Entry 1E7P (X-ray diffraction, 3.10 A resolution); this record covers chains B and C of the 6 polymer chains in the assembly.

== Chain B ==
Name: Fumarate reductase iron-sulfur subunit
Organism: Wolinella succinogenes
Notes: EC 1.3.5.1
UniProt: P17596 (FRDB_WOLSU); residue numbers follow UniProt; this construct covers 1-239
Amino-acid sequence (239 residues; numbered 1 to 239; the number before each row is that of its first residue):
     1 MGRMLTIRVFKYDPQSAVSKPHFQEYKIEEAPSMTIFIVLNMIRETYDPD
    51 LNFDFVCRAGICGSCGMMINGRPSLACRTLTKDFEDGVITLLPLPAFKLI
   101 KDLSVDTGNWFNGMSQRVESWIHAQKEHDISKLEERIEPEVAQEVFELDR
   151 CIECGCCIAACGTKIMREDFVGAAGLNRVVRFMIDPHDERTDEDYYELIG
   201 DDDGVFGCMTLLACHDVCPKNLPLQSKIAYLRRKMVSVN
Ion coordination: 2Fe-2S cluster Fe: Cys57, Cys62, Cys65, Cys77; 4Fe-4S cluster Fe: Cys151, Cys154, Cys157, Cys218; 3Fe-4S cluster Fe: Cys161, Cys208, Cys214
Small-molecule neighbours:
  - 3Fe-4S cluster (F3S): Cys161, Thr163, Phe170, Ala173, Cys208, Met209, Thr210, Leu211, Leu212, Ala213, Cys214, Ile228
  - 2Fe-2S cluster (FES): Phe55, Val56, Cys57, Arg58, Gly60, Ile61, Cys62, Gly63, Ser64, Cys65, Leu75, Cys77
  - 4Fe-4S cluster (SF4): Phe111, Cys151, Ile152, Glu153, Cys154, Gly155, Cys156, Cys157, Ala174, Cys218, Pro219, Lys220, Leu222, Leu224

== Chain C ==
Name: Fumarate reductase cytochrome b subunit
Organism: Wolinella succinogenes
UniProt: P17413 (FRDC_WOLSU); numbering as in UniProt (aligned over 1-256)
Amino-acid sequence (256 residues; each row starts with the number of its first residue):
     1 MTNESILESYSGVTPERKKSRMPAKLDWWQSATGLFLGLFMIGHMFFVST
    51 ILLGDNVMLWVTKKFQLDFIFEGGKPIVVSFLAAFVFAVFIAHAFLAMRK
   101 FPINYRQYLTFKTHKDLMRHGDTTLWWIQAMTGFAMFFLGSVHLYIMMTQ
   151 PQTIGPVSSSFRMVSEWMWPLYLVLLFAVELHGSVGLYRLAVKWGWFDGE
   201 TPDKTRANLKKLKTLMSAFLIVLGLLTFGAYVKKGLEQTDPNIDYKYFDY
   251 KRTHHR
Disordered / not traced: 255-256
Sequence notes: engineered mutation Gln66 (Glu in P17413)
Ion coordination: heme Fe site 1: His44, His143; heme Fe site 2: His93, His182
Small-molecule neighbours:
  - heme (HEM), molecule 1: Gln30, Ser31, Gly34, Leu37, Gly38, Met41, Phe90, His93, Ala94, Ala97, Lys100, Phe101, Trp126, Gln129, Ala130, Gly133, Met136, Phe137, Val179, His182, Gly183, Gly186, Leu187, Arg189, Leu190, Lys193
  - heme (HEM), molecule 2: Phe40, Met41, His44, Met45, Phe47, Val48, Val79, Leu82, Ala83, Val86, Met136, His143, Leu144, Met147, Ile154, Ser159, Arg162, Tyr172, Leu175, Leu176, Val179, Gly224, Thr227, Phe228

== Interface between chain B and chain C ==
Pairs across the interface - 65 pairs, chain B then chain C:
  Gly71(B) with Leu117(C); Met118(C), hydrogen bond (backbone-backbone)
  Arg72(B) with Met118(C), hydrogen bond (side chain-backbone); Arg119(C), hydrogen bond (side chain-backbone); His120(C)
  Pro73(B) with Met118(C)
  Ala159(B) with His114(C)
  Ala160(B) with His114(C), hydrogen bond (backbone-side chain); Met118(C)
  Ile165(B) with Thr110(C); His114(C)
  Met166(B) with Pro102(C), hydrophobic; Gln107(C); Phe111(C), hydrophobic
  Arg167(B) with Lys100(C), hydrogen bond (side chain-backbone); Phe101(C); Gln107(C)
  Tyr196(B) with Lys19(C); Ser20(C), hydrogen bond (side chain-backbone); Arg21(C), hydrogen bond (side chain-backbone)
  Glu197(B) with Lys18(C), salt bridge; Lys19(C), hydrogen bond (side chain-backbone); Arg21(C), salt bridge
  Asp201(B) with Lys19(C), salt bridge
  Phe206(B) with Pro23(C); Ala24(C), hydrophobic; Asp27(C)
  Met209(B) with Lys100(C); Trp126(C), hydrophobic; Arg189(C)
  Thr210(B) with Arg189(C), hydrogen bond (backbone-side chain); Val192(C); Lys193(C)
  Leu211(B) with His120(C); Asp122(C); Thr123(C); Trp126(C), hydrophobic; Arg189(C)
  Leu212(B) with His120(C); Val192(C), hydrophobic; Arg206(C)
  Ala213(B) with Met118(C), hydrophobic; His120(C); Thr123(C)
  His215(B) with Asp203(C), salt bridge
  Asp216(B) with His120(C), salt bridge; Arg206(C), salt bridge
  Gln225(B) with Val192(C); Asp198(C); Pro202(C); Arg206(C)
  Ser226(B) with Asp198(C); Pro202(C)
  Ala229(B) with Val192(C); Lys193(C)
  Arg232(B) with Asp27(C), salt bridge; Lys193(C); Trp194(C)
  Arg233(B) with Trp194(C), hydrogen bond (side chain-backbone); Gly195(C), hydrogen bond (side chain-backbone); Asp198(C), salt bridge
  Val236(B) with Ala24(C); Trp194(C), hydrophobic
  Val238(B) with Arg21(C)
  Asn239(B) with Arg21(C)
Interface residues without a listed pair, chain B (35 interface residues in all): Met68, Asn70, Leu92, Gly162, Glu193, Gly200, Asp202, Met235
Interface residues without a listed pair, chain C (32 interface residues in all): Trp28, Tyr188

== Overview ==
The interface between chain B and chain C involves 35 residues on one side and 32 on the other; the contacts
include 11 hydrogen bonds and 8 salt bridges. Among the polar pairs are Glu197(B)-Lys18(C), Glu197(B)-Arg21(C)
and Asp201(B)-Lys19(C).
Chain B is Fumarate reductase iron-sulfur subunit and chain C is Fumarate reductase cytochrome b subunit, both
from Wolinella succinogenes; the structure, Quinol:fumarate reductase from wolinella succinogenes, was
determined by X-ray diffraction.
